PDB entry 4DR1 | X-ray diffraction, 3.60 A resolution | chains A and D of the 21 polymer chains in the assembly

[Chain A]
Molecule: 16S rRNA
Organism: Thermus thermophilus
Sequence (1522 nucleotides; each row starts with the number of its first residue; note: 42 numbers in that range are skipped by the numbering (no residue carries them; nothing is unmodelled there); a row labelled like 190A-190L holds insertion residues (190A, then the next letters in order); numbering starts at 0):
     0 UUUGUUGGAGAGUUUGAUCCUGGCUCAGGGUGAACGCUGGCGGCGUGCCU
    50 AAGACAUGCAAGUCGUGCGGG
    73 CCGCGGGGUUUU
    88 ACUCCG
    95 UGGUC
   101 AGCGGCGGACGGGUGAGUAACGCGUGGGU
  129A G
   130 ACCUACCCGGAAGAGGGGGACAACCCGGGGAAACUCGGGCUAAUCCCCCA
   180 UGUGGACCCGC
190A-190L CCCUUGGGGUGU
   191 GUCCAAAGGGCUUU
   216 GCCCGCUUCCGGAUGGGCCCGCGUCCCAUCAGCUAGUUGGUGGGGUAAUG
   266 GCCCACCAAGGCGACGACGGGUAGCCGGUCUGAGAGGAUGGCCGGCCACA
   316 GGGGCACUGAGACACGGGCCCCACUCCUACGGGAGGCAGCAGUUAGGAAU
   366 CUUCCGCAAUGGGCGCAAGCCUGACGGAGCGACGCCGCUUGGAGGAAGAA
   416 GCCCUUCGGGGUGUAAACUCCUGAA
   442 CCCGGGACGAAACCCCCGACGA
   474 GGGGACUGACGGUACCGGG
   494 GUAAUAGCGCCGGCCAACUCCGUGCCAGCAGCCGCGGUAAUACGGAGGGC
   544 GCGAGCGUUACCCGGAUUCACUGGGCGUAAAGGGCGUGUAGGCGGCCUGG
   594 GGCGUCCCAUGUGAAAGACCACGGCUCAACCGUGGGGGAGCGUGGGAUAC
   644 GCUCAGGCUAGACGGUGGGAGAGGGUGGUGGAAUUCCCGGAGUAGCGGUG
   694 AAAUGCGCAGAUACCGGGAGGAACGCCGAUGGCGAAGGCAGCCACCUGGU
   744 CCACCCGUGACGCUGAGGCGCGAAAGCGUGGGGAGCAAACCGGAUUAGAU
   794 ACCCGGGUAGUCCACGCCCUAAACGAUGCGCGCUAGGUCUCUGGGUCU
   848 CCUGGGGGCCGAAGCUAACGCGUUAAGCGCGCCGCCUGGGGAGUACGGCC
   898 GCAAGGCUGAAACUCAAAGGAAUUGACGGGGGCCCGCACAAGCGGUGGAG
   948 CAUGUGGUUUAAUUCGAAGXAACGCGAAGAACCUUACCAGGCCUUGACAU
   998 GCUAGG
 1003A G
  1004 AACCCGGGUGAAAGCCUGGGGUGCCCC
1030A-1030D GCGA
  1031 GGGGAGCCCUAGCACAGGUGCUGCAUGGCCGUCGUCAGCUCGUGCCGUGA
  1081 GGUGUUGGGUUAAGUCCCGCAACGAGCGCAACCCCCGCCGUUAGUUGCCA
  1131 GCGGUUCGGCCGGGCACUCUAACGGGACUGCCCGCGAAA
  1171 GCGGGAGGAAGGAGGGGACGACGUCUGGUCAGCAUGGCCCUUACGGCCUG
  1221 GGCGACACACGUGCUACAAUGCCCACUACAAAGCGAUGCCACCCGGCAAC
  1271 GGGGAGCUAAUCGCAAAAAGGUGGGCCCAGUUCGGAUUGGGGUCUGCAAC
  1321 CCGACCCCAUGAAGCCGGAAUCGCUAGUAAUCGCGGAUCAG
 1361A C
  1362 CAUGCCGCGGUGAAUACGUUCCCGGGCCUUGUACACACXGCCXGUXACGC
  1412 CAUGGGAGCGGGCUCUACCCGAAGUCGCCGGG
  1446 AGCCUACGGG
  1459 CAGGCGCCGAGGGUAGGGCCCGUGACUGGGGCGAAGUCGUAACAAGGUAG
  1509 CUGUACCGGAAGGUGCGGCUGGAUCCACUCCUUUCU
Unresolved in the structure: 0-4, 1534-1538
Differences from the reference sequence: conflict C1534 (A2157 in M26923.1), A1535 (C2158 in M26923.1)
Modified residues: PSU (pseudouridine-5'-monophosphate) at position 516, 7MG (7N-methyl-8-hydroguanosine-5'-monophosphate) at position 527, M2G (N2-dimethylguanosine-5'-monophosphate) at position 966, 5MC (5-methylcytidine-5'-monophosphate) at position 967, 2MG (2N-methylguanosine-5'-monophosphate) at position 1207, 5MC (5-methylcytidine-5'-monophosphate) at position 1400, 4OC (4n,o2'-methylcytidine-5'-monophosphate) at position 1402, 5MC (5-methylcytidine-5'-monophosphate) at position 1404, 5MC (5-methylcytidine-5'-monophosphate) at position 1407, UR3 (3-methyluridine-5'-monophoshate) at position 1498, MA6 (6N-dimethyladenosine-5'-monophoshate) at position 1518, MA6 (6N-dimethyladenosine-5'-monophoshate) at position 1519, PSU (pseudouridine-5'-monophosphate) at position 1540, PSU (pseudouridine-5'-monophosphate) at position 1541
Bound ions: Mg2+ site 1 near U5 (its only coordinating residue here); Mg2+ site 2 near G21 (its only coordinating residue here); Mg2+ site 3 near G22 (its only coordinating residue here); Mg2+ site 4: G46, G394; Mg2+ site 5: C48, G115; Mg2+ site 6: C58, U387; Mg2+ site 7: A59, U387; Mg2+ site 8: G61, U62, G105; Mg2+ site 9 near G70 (its only coordinating residue here); Mg2+ site 10 near U90 (its only coordinating residue here); Mg2+ site 11 near C92 (its only coordinating residue here); Mg2+ site 12 near G107 (its only coordinating residue here); 102 more Mg2+ sites not listed

[Chain D]
Molecule: 30S ribosomal protein S4
Organism: Thermus thermophilus
UniProt: P80373 (RS4_THET8); residue numbers follow UniProt; this construct covers 1-209
Sequence (209 residues; row label = number of the first residue in the row):
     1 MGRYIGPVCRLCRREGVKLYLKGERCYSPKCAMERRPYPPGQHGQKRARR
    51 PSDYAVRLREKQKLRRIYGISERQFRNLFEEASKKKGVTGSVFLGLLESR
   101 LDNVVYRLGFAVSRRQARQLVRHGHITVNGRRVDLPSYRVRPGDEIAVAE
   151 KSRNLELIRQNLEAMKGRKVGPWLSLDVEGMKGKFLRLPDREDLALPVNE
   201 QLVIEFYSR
Unresolved in the structure: 1
Bound ions: Zn2+: Cys9, Cys12, Cys26, Cys31; Mg2+: Gly87, Thr89
Swiss-Prot annotation at these positions:
  - binding site (Zn(2+)): Cys9, Cys12, Cys26, Cys31

[Chain A / chain D interface]
Contacting residue pairs - 113 pairs, chain A then chain D:
  A8(A) - Glu205(D)  hydrogen bond to the base
  A8(A) - Ser208(D)  base contact
  A8(A) - Arg209(D)  base contact
  A26(A) - Arg209(D)  hydrogen bond to the sugar
  G28(A) - Arg76(D)  salt bridge to the phosphate
  C400(A) - Arg73(D)  salt bridge to the phosphate
  C401(A) - Arg73(D)  salt bridge to the phosphate
  C401(A) - Asn77(D)  hydrogen bond to the phosphate
  G402(A) - Gln74(D)  hydrogen bond to the phosphate
  G402(A) - Leu135(D)  sugar contact
  G402(A) - Ser137(D)  hydrogen bond to the phosphate
  C403(A) - Arg3(D)  salt bridge to the phosphate
  C403(A) - Gln74(D)  hydrogen bond to the phosphate
  C403(A) - Arg122(D)  hydrogen bond to the sugar
  C403(A) - Pro136(D)  phosphate contact
  C403(A) - Ser137(D)  hydrogen bond to the phosphate
  U404(A) - Gly2(D)  hydrogen bond to the base
  U404(A) - Arg118(D)  salt bridge to the phosphate
  U404(A) - Arg122(D)  phosphate contact
  U405(A) - Gly2(D)  base contact
  U405(A) - Ile5(D)  phosphate contact
  G406(A) - Ile5(D)  phosphate contact
  G406(A) - Gln119(D)  hydrogen bond to the base
  G407(A) - Ser113(D)  phosphate contact
  G407(A) - Arg115(D)  salt bridge to the phosphate
  G407(A) - Gln116(D)  hydrogen bond to the sugar
  G407(A) - Gln119(D)  sugar contact
  A408(A) - Leu21(D)  phosphate contact
  A408(A) - Lys22(D)  phosphate contact
  A408(A) - Ser113(D)  hydrogen bond to the phosphate
  A408(A) - Arg115(D)  phosphate contact
  A408(A) - Gln116(D)  sugar contact
  G409(A) - Lys22(D)  salt bridge to the phosphate
  G409(A) - Glu24(D)  phosphate contact
  G409(A) - Arg25(D)  phosphate contact
  G410(A) - Lys22(D)  base contact
  G410(A) - Arg25(D)  salt bridge to the phosphate
  G410(A) - Lys30(D)  salt bridge to the phosphate
  A411(A) - Arg25(D)  salt bridge to the phosphate
  A411(A) - Lys30(D)  phosphate contact
  A412(A) - Arg35(D)  base contact
  G413(A) - Arg36(D)  hydrogen bond to the base
  G425(A) - Tyr38(D)  phosphate contact
  G425(A) - Gln45(D)  hydrogen bond to the phosphate
  G426(A) - Arg36(D)  salt bridge to the phosphate
  G426(A) - Tyr38(D)  hydrogen bond to the phosphate
  G426(A) - Gly41(D)  hydrogen bond to the phosphate
  G426(A) - Gln42(D)  sugar contact
  G426(A) - Gln45(D)  hydrogen bond to the phosphate
  U427(A) - Arg13(D)  salt bridge to the phosphate
  U427(A) - Arg36(D)  salt bridge to the phosphate
  U427(A) - Pro40(D)  phosphate contact
  U427(A) - Gly41(D)  hydrogen bond to the phosphate
  G428(A) - Pro7(D)  phosphate contact
  G428(A) - Arg10(D)  salt bridge to the phosphate
  G428(A) - Arg36(D)  hydrogen bond to the sugar
  U429(A) - Arg25(D)  base contact
  U429(A) - Ala32(D)  phosphate contact
  U429(A) - Arg36(D)  salt bridge to the phosphate
  A430(A) - Pro7(D)  phosphate contact
  A430(A) - Val8(D)  hydrogen bond to the phosphate
  A430(A) - Cys9(D)  hydrogen bond to the phosphate
  A430(A) - Lys22(D)  phosphate contact
  C436(A) - Leu155(D)  sugar contact
  C436(A) - Glu156(D)  sugar contact
  U437(A) - Gln119(D)  base contact
  U437(A) - His123(D)  hydrogen bond to the sugar
  U437(A) - His125(D)  hydrogen bond to the sugar
  U437(A) - Leu155(D)  sugar contact
  G438(A) - His123(D)  sugar contact
  G438(A) - His125(D)  phosphate contact
  A439(A) - His123(D)  phosphate contact
  G490(A) - Arg132(D)  salt bridge to the phosphate
  A496(A) - Gln119(D)  base contact
  C508(A) - Tyr54(D)  sugar contact
  C508(A) - Arg209(D)  salt bridge to the phosphate
  A509(A) - Ser52(D)  hydrogen bond to the phosphate
  A509(A) - Tyr54(D)  phosphate contact
  A509(A) - Ala55(D)  sugar contact
  C511(A) - His43(D)  hydrogen bond to the base
  U512(A) - Gln42(D)  hydrogen bond to the sugar
  U512(A) - His43(D)  sugar contact
  U512(A) - Lys46(D)  salt bridge to the phosphate
  G541(A) - Gly41(D)  sugar contact
  G541(A) - Gln42(D)  hydrogen bond to the sugar
  G542(A) - Arg10(D)  salt bridge to the phosphate
  G542(A) - Arg14(D)  hydrogen bond to the phosphate
  G542(A) - Pro40(D)  sugar contact
  G542(A) - Gly41(D)  sugar contact
  C543(A) - Arg10(D)  salt bridge to the phosphate
  C543(A) - Arg14(D)  salt bridge to the phosphate
  C543(A) - Arg59(D)  hydrogen bond to the phosphate
  G544(A) - Arg59(D)  salt bridge to the phosphate
  G544(A) - Gln62(D)  hydrogen bond to the phosphate
  G544(A) - Arg66(D)  salt bridge to the phosphate
  C545(A) - Lys61(D)  salt bridge to the phosphate
  C545(A) - Gln62(D)  hydrogen bond to the phosphate
  C545(A) - Arg65(D)  salt bridge to the phosphate
  C545(A) - Glu72(D)  phosphate contact
  G546(A) - Tyr4(D)  base contact
  G546(A) - Arg65(D)  salt bridge to the phosphate
  G546(A) - Glu72(D)  hydrogen bond to the phosphate
  G546(A) - Arg73(D)  hydrogen bond to the phosphate
  A547(A) - Gly2(D)  hydrogen bond to the phosphate
  C612(A) - Lys84(D)  salt bridge to the phosphate
  G616(A) - Arg141(D)  salt bridge to the phosphate
  U619(A) - Arg132(D)  sugar contact
  U619(A) - Val133(D)  base contact
  U619(A) - Asp134(D)  hydrogen bond to the base
  U619(A) - Leu135(D)  base contact
  C620(A) - Leu135(D)  base contact
  C620(A) - Ser137(D)  base contact
  C620(A) - Tyr138(D)  sugar contact
Interface residues without a listed pair, chain A (51 interface residues in all): G27, C418, C419, C435, C489, G491, G540
Interface residues without a listed pair, chain D (68 interface residues in all): Gly23, Arg49, Leu58, Ser71, Val112, Lys151, Leu157, Phe206

[Summary]
Chain A and chain D form an interface of 51 and 68 residues respectively, with 35 hydrogen bonds and 28 salt
bridges. Polar pairs include A8(A)-Glu205(D), U404(A)-Gly2(D) and G406(A)-Gln119(D). G46(A) and G394(A) form
the Mg2+ site 4. From UniProt: 4 Zn2+-binding residues on chain D.
Chain A is 16S rRNA and chain D is 30S ribosomal protein S4, both from Thermus thermophilus; the structure,
Crystal structure of the apo 30S ribosomal subunit from Thermus thermophilus (HB8), was determined by X-ray
diffraction (same publication as 4DR2, 4DR3, 4DR4, 4DR5, 4DR6 and 4DR7).
